PDB entry 5VO8 | X-ray diffraction, 3.30 A resolution | chains C and F of the 9 polymer chains in the assembly

# Chain C
Protein: DNA-directed RNA polymerase subunit beta
Source organism: Thermus thermophilus (strain HB8 / ATCC 27634 / DSM 579)
Notes: EC 2.7.7.6
Reference sequence: Q8RQE9 (RPOB_THET8); residues 1-1119 here = UniProt positions 1-1119
Chain sequence (1119 residues; row label = number of the first residue in the row):
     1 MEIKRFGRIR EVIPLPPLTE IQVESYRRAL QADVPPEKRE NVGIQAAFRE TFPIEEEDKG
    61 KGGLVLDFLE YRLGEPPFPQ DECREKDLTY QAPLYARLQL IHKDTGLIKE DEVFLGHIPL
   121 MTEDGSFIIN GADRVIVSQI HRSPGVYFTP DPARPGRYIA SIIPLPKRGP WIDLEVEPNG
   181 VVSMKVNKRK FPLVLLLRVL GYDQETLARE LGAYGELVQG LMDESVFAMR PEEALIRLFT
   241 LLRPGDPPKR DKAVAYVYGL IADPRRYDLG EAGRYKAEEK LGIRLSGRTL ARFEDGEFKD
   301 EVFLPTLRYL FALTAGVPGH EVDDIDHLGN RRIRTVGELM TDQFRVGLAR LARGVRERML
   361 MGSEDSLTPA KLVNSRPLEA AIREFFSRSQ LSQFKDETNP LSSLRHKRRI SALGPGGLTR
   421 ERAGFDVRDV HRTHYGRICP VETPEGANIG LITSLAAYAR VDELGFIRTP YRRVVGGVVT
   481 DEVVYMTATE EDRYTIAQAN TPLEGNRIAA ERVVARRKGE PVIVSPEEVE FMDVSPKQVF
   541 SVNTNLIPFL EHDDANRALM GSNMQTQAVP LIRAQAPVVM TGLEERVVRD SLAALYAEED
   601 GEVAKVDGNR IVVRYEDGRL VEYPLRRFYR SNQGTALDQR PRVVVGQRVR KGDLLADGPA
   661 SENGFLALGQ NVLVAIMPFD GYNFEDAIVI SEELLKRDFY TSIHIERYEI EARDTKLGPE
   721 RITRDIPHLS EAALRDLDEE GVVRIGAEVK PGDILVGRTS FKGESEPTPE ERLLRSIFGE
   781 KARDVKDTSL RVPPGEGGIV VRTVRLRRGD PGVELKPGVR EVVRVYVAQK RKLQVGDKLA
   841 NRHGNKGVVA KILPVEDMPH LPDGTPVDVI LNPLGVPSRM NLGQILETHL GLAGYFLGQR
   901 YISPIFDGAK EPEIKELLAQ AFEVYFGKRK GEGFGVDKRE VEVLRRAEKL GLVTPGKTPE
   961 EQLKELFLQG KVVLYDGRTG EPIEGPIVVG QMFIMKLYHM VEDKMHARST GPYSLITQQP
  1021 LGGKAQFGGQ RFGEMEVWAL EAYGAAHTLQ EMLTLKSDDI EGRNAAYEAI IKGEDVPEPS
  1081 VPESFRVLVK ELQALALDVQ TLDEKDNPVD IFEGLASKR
Not modelled in the structure: 57-63, 421-424, 1119
What the authors report for this chain:
  - binding site for the 8-nt RNA strand: Q390, R409, N448
  - conformationally variable residues (order/disorder transition): G414 to G424

# Chain F
Protein: RNA polymerase sigma factor SigA
Source organism: Thermus thermophilus (strain HB8 / ATCC 27634 / DSM 579)
Reference sequence: Q5SKW1 (Q5SKW1_THET8); numbering as in UniProt (aligned over 1-423)
Chain sequence (423 residues; each row starts with the number of its first residue):
     1 MKKSKRKNAQ AQEAQETEVL VQEEAEELPE FPEGEPDPDL EDPDLTLEDD LLDLPEEGEG
    61 LDLEEEEEDL PIPKISTSDP VRQYLHEIGQ VPLLTLEEEV ELARKVEEGM EAIKKLSEIT
   121 GLDPDLIREV VRAKILGSAR VRHIPGLKET LDPKTVEEID QKLKSLPKEH KRYLHIAREG
   181 EAARQHLIEA NLRLVVSIAK KYTGRGLSFL DLIQEGNQGL IRAVEKFEYK RRFKFSTYAT
   241 WWIRQAINRA IADQARTIRI PVHMVETINK LSRTARQLQQ ELGREPTYEE IAEAMGPGWD
   301 AKRVEETLKI AQEPVSLETP IGDEKDSFYG DFIPDEHLPS PVDAATQSLL SEELEKALSK
   361 LSEREAMVLK LRKGLIDGRE HTLEEVGAFF GVTRERIRQI ENKALRKLKY HESRTRKLRD
   421 FLD
Not modelled in the structure: 1-77

# Interface between chain C and chain F
Contacting residue pairs (66; chain C residue first):
  F114(C) with Q279(F); Q280(F); G283(F); R284(F)
  R243(C) with R82(F)
  P244(C) with R82(F), hydrogen bond (backbone-side chain)
  R353(C) with T203(F)
  E357(C) with K201(F)
  R358(C) with R276(F)
  M361(C) with K201(F)
  A370(C) with Q280(F), hydrogen bond (backbone-side chain)
  V373(C) with Q280(F), hydrogen bond (backbone-side chain)
  N374(C) with R276(F)
  S375(C) with Q279(F), hydrogen bond
  R376(C) with R276(F); Q279(F), hydrogen bond; E285(F), salt bridge
  E379(C) with Q279(F), hydrogen bond
  R713(C) with K309(F)
  H728(C) with L422(F), hydrogen bond (side chain-backbone)
  P769(C) with G374(F); G378(F)
  E770(C) with Q347(F), hydrogen bond; L350(F); S351(F), hydrogen bond; L375(F)
  L773(C) with K373(F)
  L774(C) with L350(F), hydrophobic; L418(F), hydrophobic; F421(F), hydrophobic
  R775(C) with L422(F)
  S776(C) with K373(F)
  F778(C) with E412(F); L418(F); R419(F); L422(F), hydrophobic
  E780(C) with L422(F)
  R808(C) with E305(F), salt bridge
  E814(C) with T287(F); Y288(F), hydrogen bond (side chain-backbone)
  L815(C) with Y288(F), hydrogen bond (backbone-side chain)
  K816(C) with Y288(F)
  P817(C) with Y288(F); Q312(F)
  G818(C) with E305(F), hydrogen bond (backbone-side chain)
  T1010(C) with V342(F)
  Y1013(C) with P334(F); D335(F), hydrogen bond (backbone-backbone); P341(F)
  L1015(C) with I333(F), hydrophobic; D335(F)
  Q1018(C) with D335(F), hydrogen bond; L338(F)
  L1021(C) with D331(F)
  Q1026(C) with F332(F)
  I1060(C) with L338(F), hydrophobic
  R1063(C) with P341(F)
  N1064(C) with S340(F); P341(F); A344(F)
  Y1067(C) with P341(F), hydrophobic; V342(F); A345(F), hydrophobic
  E1068(C) with S348(F)
  K1072(C) with L349(F); E352(F), salt bridge
Interface residues without a listed pair, chain C (52 interface residues in all): Y95, V113, H117, G245, D246, K371, I777, V819, P1012, S1014, I1071
Interface residues without a listed pair, chain F (52 interface residues in all): K200, A275, P286, E289, L308, G330, P339, L354, E380, L405, K409, D423

# Overview
The chain C/chain F interface involves 52 residues from each chain, with 14 hydrogen bonds and 3 salt bridges.
Polar contacts include R376(C)-E285(F), R808(C)-E305(F) and K1072(C)-E352(F). From the paper: a binding site
for the 8-nt RNA strand at Q390(C), R409(C) and N448(C); conformational variability at G414(C).
Here chain C is DNA-directed RNA polymerase subunit beta and chain F is RNA polymerase sigma factor SigA, both
from Thermus thermophilus (strain HB8 / ATCC 27634 / DSM 579). Entry 5VO8 (X-ray crystal structure of a
bacterial reiterative transcription complex of pyrG promoter) was determined by X-ray diffraction together
with 5VOI from the same study.
